5YBF - chains A and B; structure by X-ray diffraction, 1.50 A resolution.

== Chain A (and B) ==
Protein: Glutamate receptor 2
Source organism: Homo sapiens
Notes: chain B of this document is another copy of the same molecule, construct and numbering; everything in this record applies to it too
UniProtKB: P42262 (GRIA2_HUMAN); numbering as in UniProt; present here: 413-527, 653-796
Sequence (263 residues; each row starts with the number of its first residue; note: 123 numbers in that range are skipped by the numbering (no residue carries them; nothing is unmodelled there)):
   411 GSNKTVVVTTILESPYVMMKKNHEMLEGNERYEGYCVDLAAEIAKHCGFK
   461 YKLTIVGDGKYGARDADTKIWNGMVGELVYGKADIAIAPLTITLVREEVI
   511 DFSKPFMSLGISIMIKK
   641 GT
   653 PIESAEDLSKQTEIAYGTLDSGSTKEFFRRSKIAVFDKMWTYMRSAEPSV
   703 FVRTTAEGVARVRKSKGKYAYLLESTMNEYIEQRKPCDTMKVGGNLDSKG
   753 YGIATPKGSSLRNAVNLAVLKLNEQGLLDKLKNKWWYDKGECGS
Disordered / not traced: 411-412, 796
Disulfide bonds: Cys739-Cys794
Construct notes: expression tag (411-412); linker (641-642)
Metal / ion sites: Zn2+ site 1: His433 (shared with 1 residue of chain F); Zn2+ site 2: Glu452, His456 (shared with 1 residue of chain C); Zn2+ site 3: Glu699 (shared with 2 residues of chain C)
Residues lining bound ligands:
  - glutamate (8SR; 2-[2-[5-methyl-3-(trifluoromethyl)pyrazol-1-yl]ethanoylamino]-4,5,6,7-tetrahydro-1-benzothiophene-3-carboxamide): Ile502, Lys514, Pro515, Phe516, Met517, Ser518, Ser750, Lys751, Gly752, Leu772, Asn775
  - glutamic acid (GLU): Tyr471, Pro499, Leu500, Thr501, Arg506, Leu671, Gly674, Ser675, Thr676, Leu725, Glu726, Met729, Tyr753
Swiss-Prot annotation at these positions:
  - binding site (L-glutamate): Pro499, Thr501, Arg506, Ser675, Thr676, Glu726
  - glycosylation: Asn413 (N-linked (GlcNAc...) asparagine)
  - modified residue (Phosphoserine): Ser683, Ser717
What the authors report for this chain:
  - binding site for glutamate: Ile502, Lys514, Pro515, Ser518, Lys751, Leu772
  - conformationally variable residues (side-chain flip): Ser518

== Interface between chain A and chain B ==
Contacting residue pairs (30; chain A residue first):
  Ile502(A) - Lys514(B)
  Ile502(A) - Leu772(B)  hydrophobic
  Thr503(A) - Glu776(B)
  Leu504(A) - Leu769(B)
  Leu504(A) - Leu772(B)  hydrophobic
  Leu504(A) - Lys773(B)
  Leu504(A) - Glu776(B)  hydrogen bond (backbone-side chain)
  Glu507(A) - Lys514(B)  salt bridge
  Glu507(A) - Asn768(B)  hydrogen bond
  Glu507(A) - Leu769(B)
  Glu507(A) - Leu772(B)
  Phe512(A) - Lys514(B)  hydrogen bond (backbone-side chain)
  Ser513(A) - Lys514(B)
  Lys514(A) - Ile502(B)
  Lys514(A) - Glu507(B)  salt bridge
  Lys514(A) - Phe512(B)  hydrogen bond (side chain-backbone)
  Lys514(A) - Ser513(B)
  Pro515(A) - Pro515(B)  hydrophobic
  Ser750(A) - Asn775(B)  hydrogen bond (backbone-side chain)
  Arg764(A) - Arg764(B)
  Asn768(A) - Glu507(B)  hydrogen bond
  Leu769(A) - Leu504(B)
  Leu769(A) - Glu507(B)
  Leu772(A) - Ile502(B)  hydrophobic
  Leu772(A) - Glu507(B)
  Lys773(A) - Leu504(B)
  Asn775(A) - Ser750(B)  hydrogen bond (side chain-backbone)
  Glu776(A) - Thr503(B)
  Glu776(A) - Leu504(B)  hydrogen bond (side chain-backbone)
  Gln777(A) - Lys684(B)  hydrogen bond
Also at the interface, not in a pair above, chain A (24 interface residues in all): Glu508, Ser518, Ile685, Leu748, Asp749, Lys751, Asp781
Also at the interface, not in a pair above, chain B (21 interface residues in all): Glu508, Ser518, Gln777, Asp781

== Summary ==
Chain A and chain B form an interface of 24 and 21 residues respectively; the contacts include 9 hydrogen
bonds and 2 salt bridges. Polar pairs include Glu507(A)-Lys514(B), Leu504(A)-Glu776(B) and
Glu507(A)-Asn768(B). The paper reports a binding site for glutamate at Ile502(A), Lys514(A) and Pro515(A)
among others; conformational variability at Ser518(A).
Both chains are Glutamate receptor 2 (Homo sapiens). Entry 5YBF (Crystal structure of the GluA2o LBD in
complex with glutamate and HBT1) was determined by X-ray diffraction (same publication as 5YBG).
